8DQ1 - chains C and D of the 6 polymer chains in the assembly; structure by electron microscopy, 4.10 A resolution (low resolution: residue-level contacts below are approximate; hydrogen-bond / salt-bridge calls are withheld).

Chain C (and D):
Name: RhlR protein
From: Pseudomonas aeruginosa
Notes: chain D of this document is another copy of the same molecule, construct and numbering; everything in this record applies to it too
UniProtKB: A9JPX4 (A9JPX4_PSEAI); residues 1-241 here = UniProt positions 1-241
Chain sequence (241 residues; numbered 1 to 241; the number before each row is that of its first residue):
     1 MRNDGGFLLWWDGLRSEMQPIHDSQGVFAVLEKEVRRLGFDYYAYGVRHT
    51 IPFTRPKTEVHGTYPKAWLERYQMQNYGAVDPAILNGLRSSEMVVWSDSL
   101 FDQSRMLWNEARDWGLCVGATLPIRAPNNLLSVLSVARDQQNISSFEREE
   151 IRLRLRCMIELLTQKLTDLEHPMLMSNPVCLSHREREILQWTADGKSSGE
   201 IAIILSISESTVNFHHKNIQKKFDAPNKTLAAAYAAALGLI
Residues lining bound ligands: PqsE (K5G; 4-(3-bromophenoxy)-N-[(3S)-2-oxothiolan-3-yl]butanamide): A44, V60, H61, G62, T63, Y64, W68, L69, Y72, D81, A83, I84, W96, F101, L107, L116, T121, V133, S135
What the authors report for this chain:
  - binding site for the 18-nt DNA strand: K217, K228
  - mutagenesis - K217A/K221A: abolished binding to promoter DNA
  - mutagenesis - K217A/K221A: abolished binding to the 18-nt DNA strand
  - mutagenesis - K217A/K221A: unchanged binding to 2-aminobenzoylacetyl-CoA thioesterase
  - mutagenesis - F53A, R55A, C157S: decreased binding to 2-aminobenzoylacetyl-CoA thioesterase
  - mutagenesis - R36A/R37A, R154A, K217A/K221A: abolished signaling with 2-aminobenzoylacetyl-CoA thioesterase
  - mutagenesis - F53A, R55A: abolished signaling
  - mutagenesis - C157S (19-fold): increased signaling with 2-aminobenzoylacetyl-CoA thioesterase
  - mutagenesis - C157S: decreased signaling
  - mutagenesis - K217A/K221A: abolished signaling in response to expression of WT PqsE
  - mutagenesis - C157S (19-fold): increased signaling in response to PqsE was expressed

How chain C and chain D interact:
Pairs across the interface (80):
  M1(C) - F146(D)
  D4(C) - E150(D)
  F7(C) - F7(D)
  F7(C) - L153(D)
  L8(C) - E149(D)
  L8(C) - E150(D)
  W11(C) - E149(D)
  W11(C) - L153(D)
  D12(C) - E149(D)
  R15(C) - E149(D)
  F53(C) - Q190(D)
  F53(C) - A193(D)
  F53(C) - D194(D)
  F53(C) - A236(D)
  F53(C) - I241(D)
  T54(C) - W191(D)
  G87(C) - P127(D)
  L88(C) - P127(D)
  L88(C) - N128(D)
  R89(C) - N128(D)
  S90(C) - P127(D)
  S91(C) - P127(D)
  E92(C) - Q164(D)
  R125(C) - R125(D)
  R125(C) - A126(D)
  R125(C) - P127(D)
  R125(C) - N129(D)
  A126(C) - R125(D)
  P127(C) - G87(D)
  P127(C) - L88(D)
  P127(C) - R89(D)
  P127(C) - S90(D)
  P127(C) - S91(D)
  P127(C) - R125(D)
  N129(C) - R125(D)
  N129(C) - N129(D)
  E149(C) - W11(D)
  E149(C) - D12(D)
  E149(C) - R15(D)
  R152(C) - E160(D)
  L153(C) - F7(D)
  L153(C) - L8(D)
  L153(C) - C157(D)
  R156(C) - I124(D)
  R156(C) - R156(D)
  R156(C) - E160(D)
  C157(C) - L153(D)
  E160(C) - S91(D)
  E160(C) - R156(D)
  Q164(C) - S91(D)
  Q164(C) - E92(D)
  Q190(C) - F53(D)
  Q190(C) - T54(D)
  W191(C) - T54(D)
  T192(C) - T229(D)
  A193(C) - F53(D)
  A193(C) - L230(D)
  A193(C) - A233(D)
  D194(C) - F53(D)
  D194(C) - T54(D)
  D194(C) - L230(D)
  D194(C) - Y234(D)
  G195(C) - P226(D)
  G195(C) - L230(D)
  P226(C) - G195(D)
  K228(C) - N227(D)
  K228(C) - T229(D)
  T229(C) - T192(D)
  T229(C) - A193(D)
  T229(C) - G195(D)
  T229(C) - T229(D)
  L230(C) - A193(D)
  L230(C) - G195(D)
  A232(C) - T229(D)
  A233(C) - A236(D)
  Y234(C) - D194(D)
  A236(C) - F53(D)
  A236(C) - A233(D)
  A236(C) - A236(D)
  I241(C) - F53(D)
Interface residues without a listed pair, chain C (46 interface residues in all): N3, I51, E150, N227, A237
Interface residues without a listed pair, chain D (47 interface residues in all): P52, R152, R154, K228, A232, A237

In short:
46 residues of chain C and 47 residues of chain D are in contact. Chain C binds PqsE. The paper reports a
binding site for the 18-nt DNA strand at K217(C) and K228(C); F53A, R55A and C157S of chain C reduce binding
to 2-aminobenzoylacetyl-CoA thioesterase; 6 substitutions were tested in all.
Both chains are RhlR protein (Pseudomonas aeruginosa). Entry 8DQ1 (Quorum-sensing receptor RhlR bound to PqsE)
was determined by electron microscopy (same publication as 8DQ0).
